Entry 2D41 (X-ray diffraction, 2.10 A resolution); this record covers chain A.

Chain A:
Name: polyprotein
Organism: Hepatitis C virus
Notes: EC 2.7.7.48; fragment: RNA-dependent RNA polymerase(Residues 2420-2989)
UniProt: Q99AU2 (Q99AU2_9HEPC); residues 1-570 here correspond to UniProt positions 2420-2989 (UniProt number = residue number + 2419)
Chain sequence (570 residues; numbered 1 to 570; the number before each row is that of its first residue):
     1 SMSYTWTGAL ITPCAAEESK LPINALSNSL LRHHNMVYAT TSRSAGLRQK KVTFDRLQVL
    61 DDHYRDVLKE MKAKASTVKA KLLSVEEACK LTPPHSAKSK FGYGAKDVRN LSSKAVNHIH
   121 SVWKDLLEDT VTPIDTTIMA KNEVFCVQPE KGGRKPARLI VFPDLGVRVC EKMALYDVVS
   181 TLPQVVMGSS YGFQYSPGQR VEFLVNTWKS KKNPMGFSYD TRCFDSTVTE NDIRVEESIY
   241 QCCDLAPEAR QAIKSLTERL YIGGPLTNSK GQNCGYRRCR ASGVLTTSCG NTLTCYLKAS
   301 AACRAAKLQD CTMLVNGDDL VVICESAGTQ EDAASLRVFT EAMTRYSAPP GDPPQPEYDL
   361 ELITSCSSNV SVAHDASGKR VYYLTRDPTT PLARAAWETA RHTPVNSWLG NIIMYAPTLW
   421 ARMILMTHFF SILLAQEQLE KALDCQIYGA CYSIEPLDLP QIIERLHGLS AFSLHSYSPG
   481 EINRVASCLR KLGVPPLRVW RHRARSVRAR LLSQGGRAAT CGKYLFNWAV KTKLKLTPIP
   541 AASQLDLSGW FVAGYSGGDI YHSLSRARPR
Disordered / not traced: 149-153, 564-570
Disulfides: Cys-303/Cys-311
Residues lining bound ligands:
  - SNH (5'-acetyl-4-{[(2,4-dimethylphenyl)sulfonyl]amino}-2,2'-bithiophene-5-carboxylic acid), molecule 1: Leu-419, Arg-422, Met-423, Leu-474, His-475, Ser-476, Tyr-477, Ile-482, Ala-486, Leu-489, Pro-496, Leu-497, Arg-501, Trp-528
  - SNH, molecule 2: Ile-482, Ala-486, Arg-490, Pro-496, Leu-497
What the authors report for this chain:
  - binding site for SNH: Leu-419, Arg-422, Met-423, Leu-474, His-475, Ser-476, Tyr-477, Ile-482, Ala-486, Leu-489, Arg-490, Pro-496, Leu-497, Arg-501, Trp-528
  - conformationally variable residues (helix shift, side-chain flip): Met-423, Pro-496 to Arg-505

In short:
Bound to chain A: compound SNH. The paper reports a binding site for SNH at Leu-419, Arg-422 and Met-423 among
others; conformational variability at Met-423 and Pro-496.
Chain A is polyprotein (Hepatitis C virus); the structure, X-ray crystal structure of hepatitis C virus
RNA-dependent RNA polymerase in complex with non-nucleoside inhibitor, was determined by X-ray diffraction
together with 2D3U and 2D3Z from the same study.
